PDB entry 4U7G | X-ray diffraction, 1.96 A resolution | chains A and B

# Chain A (and B)
Protein: Ribosyldihydronicotinamide dehydrogenase [quinone]
From: Homo sapiens
Notes: EC 1.10.99.2; chain B of this document is another copy of the same molecule, construct and numbering; everything in this record applies to it too
UniProtKB: P16083 (NQO2_HUMAN); residues 1-230 here correspond to UniProt positions 2-231 (UniProt number = residue number + 1)
Amino-acid sequence (230 residues; each row starts with the number of its first residue):
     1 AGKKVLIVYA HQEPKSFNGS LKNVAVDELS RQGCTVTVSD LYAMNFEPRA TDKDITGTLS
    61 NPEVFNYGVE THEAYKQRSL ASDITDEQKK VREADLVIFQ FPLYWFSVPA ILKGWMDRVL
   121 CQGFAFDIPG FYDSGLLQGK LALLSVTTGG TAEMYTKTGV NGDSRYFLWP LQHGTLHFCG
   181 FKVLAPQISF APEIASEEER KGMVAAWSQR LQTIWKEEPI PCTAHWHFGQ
Construct notes: variant Phe-46 (Leu47 in P16083)
Metal / ion sites: Zn2+: His-173, His-177, Cys-222
Ligand contacts:
  - FAD (flavin-adenine dinucleotide), molecule 1: His-11, Lys-15, Ser-16, Phe-17, Asn-18, Ser-20, Pro-102, Leu-103, Tyr-104, Trp-105, Phe-106, Thr-147, Thr-148, Gly-149, Gly-150, Tyr-155, Pro-192, Glu-193, Glu-197, Arg-200, Lys-201, Val-204
  - FAD, molecule 2: Asn-66, Tyr-67, Gly-68, Asp-117
  - 4,5,6,7-tetrabromo-benzimidazole (K17), molecule 1: Trp-105, Phe-106, Gly-149, Gly-150, Met-154, Tyr-155, Asn-161
  - 4,5,6,7-tetrabromo-benzimidazole (K17), molecule 2: Phe-126, Tyr-132, Gly-174, Phe-178
Curated features (UniProtKB/Swiss-Prot):
  - binding site (FAD): His-11, Phe-17 to Ser-20, Leu-103 to Phe-106, Thr-147 to Gly-150, Tyr-155, Glu-193, Arg-200
  - binding site (substrate): Phe-126 to Ile-128
  - binding site (Zn(2+)): His-173, His-177, Cys-222
  - modified residue (Phosphoserine): Ser-79, Ser-196

# How chain A and chain B interact
Contacting residue pairs (83; chain A residue first):
  Gln-12(A) with Ala-50(B), hydrogen bond (side chain-backbone); Phe-65(B); Tyr-67(B)
  Glu-13(A) with Glu-63(B); Val-64(B); Phe-65(B), hydrogen bond (side chain-backbone)
  Tyr-42(A) with Ala-50(B)
  Asn-45(A) with Arg-49(B), hydrogen bond (backbone-side chain)
  Phe-46(A) with Arg-49(B), hydrogen bond (backbone-side chain)
  Glu-47(A) with Arg-49(B)
  Pro-48(A) with Arg-49(B); Ala-110(B)
  Arg-49(A) with Asn-45(B), hydrogen bond (side chain-backbone); Phe-46(B), hydrogen bond (side chain-backbone); Glu-47(B), salt bridge; Pro-48(B)
  Ala-50(A) with Gln-12(B), hydrogen bond (backbone-side chain); Tyr-42(B)
  Glu-63(A) with Glu-13(B)
  Val-64(A) with Glu-13(B)
  Phe-65(A) with Gln-12(B); Glu-13(B), hydrogen bond (backbone-side chain)
  Asn-66(A) with Glu-193(B), hydrogen bond
  Tyr-104(A) with Tyr-67(B); Lys-113(B), hydrogen bond (backbone-side chain); Asp-117(B)
  Trp-105(A) with Met-116(B), hydrogen bond (side chain-backbone); Asp-117(B); Leu-120(B); Phe-126(B), hydrophobic; Pro-170(B); Gly-174(B); Thr-175(B); Phe-178(B), hydrophobic; Cys-179(B), hydrophobic
  Phe-106(A) with Tyr-132(B); Trp-169(B); Pro-170(B), hydrophobic; Gly-174(B)
  Ser-107(A) with Lys-113(B)
  Val-108(A) with Lys-113(B), hydrogen bond (backbone-side chain)
  Pro-109(A) with Asp-117(B)
  Ala-110(A) with Pro-48(B); Ala-110(B); Lys-113(B); Gly-114(B); Asp-117(B), hydrogen bond (backbone-side chain)
  Lys-113(A) with Tyr-104(B), hydrogen bond (side chain-backbone); Ser-107(B); Val-108(B), hydrogen bond (side chain-backbone); Ala-110(B)
  Gly-114(A) with Ala-110(B)
  Met-116(A) with Trp-105(B), hydrogen bond (backbone-side chain)
  Asp-117(A) with Tyr-104(B); Trp-105(B); Pro-109(B); Ala-110(B), hydrogen bond (side chain-backbone)
  Leu-120(A) with Trp-105(B)
  Phe-126(A) with Trp-105(B), hydrophobic
  Tyr-132(A) with Phe-106(B); Val-160(B); Asn-161(B), hydrogen bond
  Val-160(A) with Tyr-132(B), hydrogen bond (backbone-side chain); His-173(B), hydrogen bond (backbone-side chain)
  Asn-161(A) with Tyr-132(B), hydrogen bond; Trp-169(B)
  Gly-162(A) with Trp-169(B)
  Tyr-166(A) with Trp-169(B); Phe-228(B), hydrophobic
  Trp-169(A) with Phe-106(B); Asn-161(B); Tyr-166(B)
  Pro-170(A) with Trp-105(B); Phe-106(B), hydrophobic
  His-173(A) with Val-160(B), hydrogen bond (side chain-backbone)
  Gly-174(A) with Trp-105(B); Phe-106(B)
  Thr-175(A) with Trp-105(B)
  Phe-178(A) with Trp-105(B), hydrophobic
  Cys-179(A) with Trp-105(B), hydrophobic
  Glu-193(A) with Asn-66(B), hydrogen bond
  Phe-228(A) with Tyr-166(B), hydrophobic; Phe-228(B), hydrophobic
Interface residues without a listed pair, chain A (47 interface residues in all): His-11, Lys-15, Thr-51, Tyr-67, Ile-111, Phe-167, Ala-224
Interface residues without a listed pair, chain B (47 interface residues in all): His-11, Lys-15, Thr-51, Ile-111, Gly-162, Phe-167, Ala-224

# Overview
The chain A/chain B interface involves 47 residues from each chain; the contacts include 23 hydrogen bonds and
1 salt bridge. Polar pairs include Arg-49(A)/Glu-47(B), Gln-12(A)/Ala-50(B) and Glu-13(A)/Phe-65(B). Bound to
chain A: flavin-adenine dinucleotide and 4,5,6,7-tetrabromo-benzimidazole.
Chain A and chain B are both Ribosyldihydronicotinamide dehydrogenase [quinone] (Homo sapiens); the structure,
Oxidized quinone reductase 2 in complex with CK2 inhibitor TBBz, was determined by X-ray diffraction (same
publication as 4U7F and 4U7H).
